Entry 7SGZ (electron microscopy, 3.17 A resolution); this record covers chains D and E of the 10 polymer chains in the assembly.

Chain D:
Molecule: Replication factor C subunit 2
Organism: Saccharomyces cerevisiae
UniProt: P40348 (RFC2_YEAST); residue numbers follow UniProt; this construct covers 1-353
Amino-acid sequence (353 residues; row label = number of the first residue in the row):
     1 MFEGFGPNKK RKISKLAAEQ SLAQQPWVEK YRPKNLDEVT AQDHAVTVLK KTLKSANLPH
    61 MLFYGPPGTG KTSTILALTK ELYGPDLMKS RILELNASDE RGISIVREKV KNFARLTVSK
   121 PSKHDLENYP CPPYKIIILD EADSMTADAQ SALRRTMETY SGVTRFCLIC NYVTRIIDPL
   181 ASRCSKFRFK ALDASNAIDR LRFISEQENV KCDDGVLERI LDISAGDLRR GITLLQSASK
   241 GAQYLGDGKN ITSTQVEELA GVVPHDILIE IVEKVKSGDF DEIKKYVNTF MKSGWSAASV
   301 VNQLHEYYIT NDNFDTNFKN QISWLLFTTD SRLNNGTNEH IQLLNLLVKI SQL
Not modelled in the structure: 1-23
Ion coordination: Mg2+: Thr72 (together with ATP-gamma-S) (shared with Glu159(E) of chain E)
Residues lining bound ligands:
  - ATP-gamma-S (AGS; phosphothiophosphoric acid-adenylate ester), molecule 1: Val28, Tyr31, Arg32, Pro33, Glu38, Val39, Thr40, Ala41, Gln42, Pro66, Pro67, Gly68, Thr69, Gly70, Lys71, Thr72, Ser73, Asn171, Leu192, Arg200, Leu228, Arg229, Ile232
  - ATP-gamma-S (AGS), molecule 2: Arg154, Glu158, Pro179, Arg183
UniProt features mapped onto this chain:
  - binding site (ATP): Val28, Arg32, Gly65 to Ser73, Asn171, Arg229
  - modified residue: Met1 (N-acetylmethionine)

Chain E:
Molecule: Replication factor C subunit 5
Organism: Saccharomyces cerevisiae
UniProt: P38251 (RFC5_YEAST); numbering as in UniProt (aligned over 1-354)
Amino-acid sequence (354 residues; each row starts with the number of its first residue):
     1 MSLWVDKYRP KSLNALSHNE ELTNFLKSLS DQPRDLPHLL LYGPNGTGKK TRCMALLESI
    61 FGPGVYRLKI DVRQFVTASN RKLELNVVSS PYHLEITPSD MGNNDRIVIQ ELLKEVAQME
   121 QVDFQDSKDG LAHRYKCVII NEANSLTKDA QAALRRTMEK YSKNIRLIMV CDSMSPIIAP
   181 IKSRCLLIRC PAPSDSEIST ILSDVVTNER IQLETKDILK RIAQASNGNL RVSLLMLESM
   241 ALNNELALKS SSPIIKPDWI IVIHKLTRKI VKERSVNSLI ECRAVLYDLL AHCIPANIIL
   301 KELTFSLLDV ETLNTTNKSS IIEYSSVFDE RLSLGNKAIF HLEGFIAKVM CCLD
Not modelled in the structure: 121-133
Ion coordination: Mg2+: Glu159 (together with ATP-gamma-S) (shared with Thr72(D) of chain D)
Residues lining bound ligands:
  - ADP (adenosine-5'-diphosphate): Trp4, Val5, Asp6, Tyr8, Arg9, Pro10, Leu16, Ser17, His18, Pro44, Asn45, Gly46, Thr47, Gly48, Lys49, Lys50, Thr51, Arg52, Ile201, Leu230, Arg231, Leu234
  - ATP-gamma-S (AGS; phosphothiophosphoric acid-adenylate ester): Arg155, Glu159, Pro180, Arg184
UniProt features mapped onto this chain:
  - binding site (ATP): Val5, Ser17, Gly43 to Thr51, Arg231
From the paper describing this entry:
  - binding site for phosphate ion: Lys49, Lys50, Glu142
  - binding site for ADP: Lys50

Interface between chain D and chain E:
Contacting residue pairs (82):
  Gln24(D) with Arg34(E); Asp35(E)
  Gln25(D) with Asp35(E); Ser162(E), hydrogen bond (side chain-backbone); Lys163(E)
  Pro26(D) with Pro37(E), hydrophobic; Arg166(E)
  Glu29(D) with Glu159(E); Ser162(E)
  Arg32(D) with Glu159(E), salt bridge
  Thr72(D) with Glu159(E), hydrogen bond
  Glu94(D) with Arg156(E), salt bridge
  Asn96(D) with Arg156(E), hydrogen bond; Lys160(E)
  Ala97(D) with Arg106(E), hydrogen bond (backbone-side chain); Gln110(E), hydrogen bond (backbone-side chain)
  Ser98(D) with Gln110(E); Lys114(E); Lys160(E), hydrogen bond
  Asp99(D) with Arg106(E); Gln110(E)
  Asp140(D) with Arg156(E), salt bridge
  Glu141(D) with Arg156(E)
  Asn171(D) with Pro180(E)
  Asp227(D) with Ser183(E), hydrogen bond
  Arg229(D) with Glu159(E), salt bridge; Ser183(E); Arg184(E)
  Arg230(D) with Ser183(E)
  Gln236(D) with Asp35(E), hydrogen bond (side chain-backbone); Pro37(E)
  Ser237(D) with Leu186(E)
  Lys240(D) with Ser28(E); Leu29(E); Gln32(E), hydrogen bond
  Gln243(D) with Gln32(E), hydrogen bond
  Tyr244(D) with Asn24(E); Lys27(E); Ser28(E); Asp31(E)
  Glu258(D) with Arg189(E), salt bridge
  Leu259(D) with Phe25(E), hydrophobic
  Phe280(D) with Leu308(E), hydrophobic; Lys318(E)
  Lys284(D) with Leu308(E); Asp309(E), salt bridge
  Asn288(D) with Asn227(E)
  Lys292(D) with Pro44(E); Ala192(E), hydrogen bond (backbone-backbone)
  Ser293(D) with Pro191(E)
  Gly294(D) with Tyr42(E); Pro44(E)
  Trp295(D) with Arg189(E)
  Ser296(D) with Tyr42(E); Met174(E)
  Arg332(D) with Ser326(E), hydrogen bond; Val327(E); Glu330(E)
  Leu333(D) with Ser175(E)
  Asn335(D) with Glu330(E), hydrogen bond; Ser333(E), hydrogen bond (backbone-side chain); Leu334(E)
  Gly336(D) with Pro176(E); Ser333(E), hydrogen bond (backbone-side chain)
  Thr337(D) with Asp329(E); Glu330(E); Ser333(E)
  Asn338(D) with Lys301(E)
  Glu339(D) with Met174(E); Ser175(E), hydrogen bond
  His340(D) with Phe305(E)
  Ile341(D) with Leu300(E), hydrophobic; Lys301(E); Ile322(E), hydrophobic; Ser325(E); Asp329(E)
  Gln342(D) with Ser326(E), hydrogen bond
  Asn345(D) with Glu323(E); Ser326(E), hydrogen bond
  Lys349(D) with Glu323(E), salt bridge
  Gln352(D) with Thr315(E); Ser319(E)
Also at the interface, not in a pair above, chain D (52 interface residues in all): Pro67, Thr233, Gly241, Gly261, Met291, Leu344, Val348
Also at the interface, not in a pair above, chain E (56 interface residues in all): Leu36, Gly43, Ala152, Ala153, Arg155, Ser173, Leu187

Summary:
52 residues of chain D and 56 residues of chain E are in contact; the contacts include 18 hydrogen bonds and 7
salt bridges. Among the polar pairs are Arg32(D)-Glu159(E), Glu94(D)-Arg156(E) and Asp140(D)-Arg156(E). From
the paper: a binding site for phosphate ion at Lys49(E), Lys50(E) and Glu142(E); a binding site for ADP at
Lys50(E).
Here chain D is Replication factor C subunit 2 and chain E is Replication factor C subunit 5, both from
Saccharomyces cerevisiae. Entry 7SGZ (Structure of the yeast Rad24-RFC loader bound to DNA and the closed
9-1-1 clamp) was determined by electron microscopy (same publication as 7SH2).
